PDB entry 8JLD | electron microscopy, 2.48 A resolution | chains E and I of the 10 polymer chains in the assembly

# Chain E
Molecule: Histone H3.2
From: Homo sapiens
UniProtKB: Q71DI3 (H32_HUMAN); residues 1-135 here correspond to UniProt positions 2-136 (UniProt number = residue number + 1)
Amino-acid sequence (135 residues; row label = number of the first residue in the row):
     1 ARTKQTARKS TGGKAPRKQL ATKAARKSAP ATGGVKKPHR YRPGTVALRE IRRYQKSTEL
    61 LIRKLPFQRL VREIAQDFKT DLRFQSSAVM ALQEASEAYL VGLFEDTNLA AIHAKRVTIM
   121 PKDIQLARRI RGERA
Unresolved in the structure: 1-38, 134-135
Modified residues: Lys4, Lys9, Lys14, Lys18, Lys23, Lys27 (N(6)-acetyllysine; ALY)
Differences from the reference sequence: engineered mutation Ala110 (Cys111 in Q71DI3)
Curated features (UniProtKB/Swiss-Prot):
  - modified residue: Arg2 (Asymmetric dimethylarginine), Thr3 (Phosphothreonine), Lys4 (Allysine), Gln5 (5-glutamyl dopamine), Thr6 (Phosphothreonine), Arg8 (Citrulline), Lys9 (N6,N6,N6-trimethyllysine), Ser10 (ADP-ribosylserine), Thr11 (Phosphothreonine), Lys14 (N6-(2-hydroxyisobutyryl)lysine), Arg17 (Asymmetric dimethylarginine), Lys18 (N6-(2-hydroxyisobutyryl)lysine), Lys23 (N6-(2-hydroxyisobutyryl)lysine), Arg26 (Citrulline), Lys27 (N6,N6,N6-trimethyllysine), Ser28 (ADP-ribosylserine), Lys36 (N6,N6,N6-trimethyllysine), Lys37 (N6-methyllysine), Tyr41 (Phosphotyrosine), Lys56 (N6,N6,N6-trimethyllysine) and 8 more in UniProt
  - lipidation: Lys18 (N6-decanoyllysine)
From the paper describing this entry:
  - post-translational modification sites: Lys4, Lys9, Lys14, Lys18, Lys23, Lys27

# Chain I
Molecule: 145-nt DNA strand
From: synthetic construct
Sequence (145 nucleotides; numbered -72 to 72; the number before each row is that of its first residue; numbers below 1 keep their minus sign (DA-72 is residue -72)):
   -72 ATCAGAATCC CGGTGCCGAG GCCGCTCAAT TGGTCGTAGA CAGCTCTAGC ACCGCTTAAA
   -12 CGCACGTACG CGCTGTCCCC CGCGTTTTAA CCGCCAAGGG GATTACTCCC TAGTCTCCAG
    48 GCACGTGTCA GATATATACA TCGAT

# How chain E and chain I interact
Contacting residue pairs - 24 pairs, chain E then chain I:
  Arg40(E) with DG9(I), hydrogen bond to the base; DC10(I), hydrogen bond to the sugar
  Tyr41(E) with DA-67(I), hydrogen bond to the sugar; DA-66(I), sugar contact; DG9(I), sugar contact; DC10(I), hydrogen bond to the phosphate
  Pro43(E) with DC8(I), phosphate contact; DG9(I), sugar contact
  Gly44(E) with DG9(I), hydrogen bond to the phosphate
  Val46(E) with DG9(I), hydrogen bond to the phosphate
  Ala47(E) with DG9(I), hydrogen bond to the phosphate
  Arg49(E) with DA-66(I), phosphate contact; DT-65(I), salt bridge to the phosphate
  Arg53(E) with DT-65(I), salt bridge to the phosphate
  Lys56(E) with DC-64(I), salt bridge to the phosphate
  Arg63(E) with DA17(I), phosphate contact; DC18(I), salt bridge to the phosphate
  Lys64(E) with DC18(I), hydrogen bond to the phosphate
  Leu65(E) with DA17(I), sugar contact; DC18(I), hydrogen bond to the phosphate
  Pro66(E) with DA17(I), phosphate contact
  Arg69(E) with DA17(I), salt bridge to the phosphate
  Arg83(E) with DG26(I), sugar contact; DG27(I), salt bridge to the phosphate
Other interface residues (no listed pair), chain E (18 interface residues in all): His39, Arg42, Thr45

# In short
18 residues of chain E face 11 of chain I across their interface; the contacts include 9 hydrogen bonds and 6
salt bridges. Among the polar pairs are Arg40(E)-DG9(I), Arg40(E)-DC10(I) and Tyr41(E)-DA-67(I). The paper
reports modification sites Lys4(E), Lys9(E) and Lys14(E) among others.
Chain E is Histone H3.2 (Homo sapiens) and chain I is a 145-nt DNA strand (synthetic construct); the
structure, Cryo-EM structure of the 145 bp human nucleosome containing acetylated H3 tail, was determined by
electron microscopy (same publication as 8JL9, 8JLA and 8JLB).
